7DXE - chains D and A of the 4 polymer chains in the assembly; structure by electron microscopy, 3.20 A resolution.

== Chain D (and A) ==
Name: Short transient receptor potential channel 3
Source organism: Homo sapiens
Notes: chain A of this document is another copy of the same molecule, construct and numbering; everything in this record applies to it too
UniProtKB: Q13507 (TRPC3_HUMAN); residues 1-836 here = UniProt positions 1-836
Chain sequence (836 residues; each row starts with the number of its first residue):
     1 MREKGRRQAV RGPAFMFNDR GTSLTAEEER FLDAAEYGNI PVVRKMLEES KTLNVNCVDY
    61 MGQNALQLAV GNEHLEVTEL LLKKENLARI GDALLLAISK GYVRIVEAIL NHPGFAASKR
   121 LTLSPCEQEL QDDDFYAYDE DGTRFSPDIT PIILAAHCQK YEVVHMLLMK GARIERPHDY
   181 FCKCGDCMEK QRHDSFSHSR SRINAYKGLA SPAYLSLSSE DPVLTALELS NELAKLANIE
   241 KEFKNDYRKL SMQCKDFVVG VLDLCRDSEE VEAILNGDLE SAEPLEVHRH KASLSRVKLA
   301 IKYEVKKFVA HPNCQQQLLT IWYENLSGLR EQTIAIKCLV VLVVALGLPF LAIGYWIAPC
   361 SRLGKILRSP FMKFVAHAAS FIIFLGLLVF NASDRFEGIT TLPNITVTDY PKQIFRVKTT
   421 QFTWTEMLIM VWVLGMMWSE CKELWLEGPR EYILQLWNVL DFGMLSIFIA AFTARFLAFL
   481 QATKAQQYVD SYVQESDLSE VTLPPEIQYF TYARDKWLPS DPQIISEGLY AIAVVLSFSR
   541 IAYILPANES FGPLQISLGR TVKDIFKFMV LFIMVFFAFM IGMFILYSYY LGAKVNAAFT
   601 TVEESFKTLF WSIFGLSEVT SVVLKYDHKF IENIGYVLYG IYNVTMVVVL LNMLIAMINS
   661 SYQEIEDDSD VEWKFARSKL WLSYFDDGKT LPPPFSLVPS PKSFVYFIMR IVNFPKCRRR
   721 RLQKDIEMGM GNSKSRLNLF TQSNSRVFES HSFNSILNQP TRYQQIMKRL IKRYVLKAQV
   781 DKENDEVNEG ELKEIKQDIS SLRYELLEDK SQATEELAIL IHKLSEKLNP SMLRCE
Not modelled in the structure: 1-21, 279-292, 663-666, 687-688, 700-758, 786-836
Metal / ion sites: Zn2+: His178, Cys182, Cys184, Cys187
Ligand contacts:
  - 98R ([(2S)-2-[(E)-octadec-10-enoyl]oxy-3-oxidanyl-propyl] octadec-10-enoate), molecule 1: Val562, Met569, Glu603, Phe606, Lys607, Phe610, Trp611
  - 98R, molecule 2: Asn633, Tyr636, Val637, Gly640, Ile641, Val644, Thr645, Val648

== Interface between chain D and chain A ==
Pairs across the interface - 90 pairs, chain D then chain A:
  Cys265(D) with Phe196(A)
  Arg266(D) with Thr143(A), hydrogen bond (side chain-backbone); Phe145(A); Ser146(A); Pro147(A); Phe196(A)
  Asp267(D) with Phe196(A)
  Ser268(D) with Asp194(A); Phe196(A)
  Val271(D) with Phe196(A), hydrophobic
  Pro312(D) with Glu242(A); Phe243(A), hydrophobic
  Asn313(D) with Phe196(A); Arg200(A)
  Gln316(D) with Phe196(A)
  Leu319(D) with Glu242(A)
  Arg330(D) with Glu242(A), salt bridge
  Glu331(D) with Tyr180(A), hydrogen bond; Phe181(A); Ile239(A)
  Ala392(D) with Phe584(A); Ile585(A), hydrophobic
  Arg395(D) with Phe584(A); Ile585(A); Ser588(A), hydrogen bond; Tyr589(A), hydrogen bond
  Phe396(D) with Phe584(A); Thr601(A); Val602(A), hydrogen bond (backbone-backbone)
  Glu397(D) with Thr601(A)
  Gly398(D) with Leu591(A); Thr601(A)
  Ile399(D) with Ser588(A); Tyr589(A), hydrophobic; Leu591(A), hydrophobic
  Pro403(D) with Tyr589(A); Gly592(A); Tyr626(A)
  Asn404(D) with Tyr626(A), hydrogen bond
  Arg514(D) with Tyr589(A); Tyr590(A); His628(A)
  Asp515(D) with Tyr626(A)
  Trp517(D) with His628(A), hydrogen bond (backbone-side chain)
  Pro519(D) with Asp627(A)
  Ile524(D) with Tyr590(A); His628(A); Phe630(A); Ile631(A)
  Ile525(D) with Phe630(A), hydrophobic
  Gly528(D) with Leu586(A); Ile631(A); Ile634(A)
  Tyr530(D) with Ile585(A), hydrophobic
  Ala531(D) with Gly582(A); Leu586(A), hydrophobic
  Ile532(D) with Ile634(A), hydrophobic
  Val535(D) with Phe579(A), hydrophobic; Gly582(A); Leu638(A), hydrophobic
  Phe538(D) with Phe577(A), hydrophobic; Ala578(A), hydrophobic
  Phe551(D) with Val570(A), hydrophobic
  Leu554(D) with Leu571(A), hydrophobic
  Ser557(D) with Asn652(A)
  Leu558(D) with Leu571(A), hydrophobic; Asn652(A)
  Thr561(D) with Asn652(A)
  Lys607(D) with Tyr636(A)
  Phe610(D) with Gly640(A)
  Trp611(D) with Val619(A); Tyr639(A), hydrophobic; Gly640(A); Asn643(A)
  Phe614(D) with Asn643(A); Val644(A), hydrophobic
  Leu616(D) with Gly615(A); Ser617(A); Val619(A)
  Met653(D) with Leu651(A), hydrophobic
  Leu654(D) with Leu654(A), hydrophobic
  Met657(D) with Leu651(A), hydrophobic; Ile655(A), hydrophobic
  Ile658(D) with Ile655(A), hydrophobic; Ile658(A), hydrophobic
  Ser661(D) with Ile655(A); Asn659(A), hydrogen bond
  Tyr662(D) with Tyr662(A)
  Arg769(D) with Asp141(A), salt bridge
  Leu776(D) with Tyr138(A)
Other interface residues (no listed pair), chain D (64 interface residues in all): Glu269, Leu388, Val389, Glu527, Leu529, Val534, Ile541, Leu545, Glu549, Ser550, Val562, Ile565, Glu603, Leu650, Asp670
Other interface residues (no listed pair), chain A (67 interface residues in all): Arg144, Ser197, Lys241, Asn245, Lys567, Phe568, Met574, Ile581, Ala593, Thr600, Glu603, Asn633, Val647, Val648, Val649

== In short ==
The interface between chain D and chain A involves 64 residues on one side and 67 on the other, with 8
hydrogen bonds and 2 salt bridges. Among the polar pairs are Arg330(D)-Glu242(A), Arg769(D)-Asp141(A) and
Arg266(D)-Thr143(A). Bound to chain D: compound 98R.
Chain D and chain A are both Short transient receptor potential channel 3 (Homo sapiens); the structure,
Structure of TRPC3 gain of function mutation R803C at 3.2 angstrom in 1340nM free calcium state, was
determined by electron microscopy together with 7DXB, 7DXC, 7DXF, 7DXG and 7DXD from the same study.
